PDB entry 8YYH | X-ray diffraction, 1.12 A resolution | chain A

# Chain A
Molecule: Ribonuclease J 2
Organism: Staphylococcus aureus
Notes: EC 3.1.-.-
UniProt: Q5HPR6 (RNJ2_STAEQ); residue numbers follow UniProt; this construct covers 1-557
Chain sequence (571 residues; each row starts with the number of its first residue; numbers below 1 keep their minus sign (Met-13 is residue -13)):
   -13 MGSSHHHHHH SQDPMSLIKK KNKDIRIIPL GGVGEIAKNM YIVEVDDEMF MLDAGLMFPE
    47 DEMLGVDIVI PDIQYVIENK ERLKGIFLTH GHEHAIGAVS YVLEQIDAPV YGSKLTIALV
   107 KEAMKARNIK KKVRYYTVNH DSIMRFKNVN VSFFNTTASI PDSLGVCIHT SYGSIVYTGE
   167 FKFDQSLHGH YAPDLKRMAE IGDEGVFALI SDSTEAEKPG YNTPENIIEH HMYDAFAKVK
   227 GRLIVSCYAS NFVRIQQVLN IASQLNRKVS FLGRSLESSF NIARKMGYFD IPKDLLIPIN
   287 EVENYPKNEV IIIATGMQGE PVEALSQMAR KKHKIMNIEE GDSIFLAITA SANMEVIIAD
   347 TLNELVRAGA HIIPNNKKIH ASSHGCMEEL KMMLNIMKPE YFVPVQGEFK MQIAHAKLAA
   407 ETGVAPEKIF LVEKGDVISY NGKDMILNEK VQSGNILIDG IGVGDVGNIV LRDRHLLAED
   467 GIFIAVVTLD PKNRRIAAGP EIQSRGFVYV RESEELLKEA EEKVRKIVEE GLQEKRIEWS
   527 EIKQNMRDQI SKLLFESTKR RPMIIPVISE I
Not modelled in the structure: -13 to 1, 47, 446-557
Sequence notes: initiating methionine (-13); expression tag (-12 to 0); engineered mutation Ala144 (His in Q5HPR6)
Curated features (UniProtKB/Swiss-Prot):
  - binding site (Zn(2+)): His76, His78, Glu166
  - binding site (substrate): His366 to His370

# In short
Curated annotation (UniProt) lists 3 Zn2+-binding residues and 5 substrate-binding residues.
Chain A is Ribonuclease J 2 (Staphylococcus aureus); the structure, RNase J2 mutant H144A, was determined by
X-ray diffraction together with 8YYF, 8YYG, 8YYI, 8YYJ and 8YYK from the same study.
